1U9M - chain A; structure by X-ray diffraction, 2.00 A resolution.

# Chain A
Protein: Cytochrome b5
Organism: Bos taurus
Notes: fragment: trypsin-solubilized fragment
UniProt: P00171 (CYB5_BOVIN); residues 3-84 here correspond to UniProt positions 7-88 (UniProt number = residue number + 4)
Amino-acid sequence (82 residues; numbered 3 to 84; the number before each row is that of its first residue):
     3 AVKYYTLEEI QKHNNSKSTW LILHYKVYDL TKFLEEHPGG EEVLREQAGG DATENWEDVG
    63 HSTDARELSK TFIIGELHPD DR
Differences from the reference sequence: engineered mutation W58 (Phe62 in P00171)
Metal / ion sites: heme Fe: H39, H63
Ligand contacts: heme (HEM): L23, L25, Y30, L32, F35, H39, P40, G41, V45, L46, Q49, A54, N57, W58, V61, G62, H63, S64, A67, L70, S71, F74

# Summary
Chain A binds heme. H39 and H63 form the heme Fe site.
Chain A is Cytochrome b5 (Bos taurus); the structure, Crystal structure of F58W mutant of cytochrome b5, was
determined by X-ray diffraction together with 1U9U from the same study.
